PDB entry 7XPU | X-ray diffraction, 2.20 A resolution | chains A and B

Chain A (and B):
Molecule: Transglycosylse
Source organism: Marinactinospora thermotolerans
Notes: chain B of this document is another copy of the same molecule, construct and numbering; everything in this record applies to it too
Reference sequence: G8HX37 (G8HX37_9ACTN); numbering as in UniProt (aligned over 1-376)
Chain sequence (395 residues; numbered -18 to 376; the number before each row is that of its first residue; numbers below 1 keep their minus sign (Gly-18 is residue -18)):
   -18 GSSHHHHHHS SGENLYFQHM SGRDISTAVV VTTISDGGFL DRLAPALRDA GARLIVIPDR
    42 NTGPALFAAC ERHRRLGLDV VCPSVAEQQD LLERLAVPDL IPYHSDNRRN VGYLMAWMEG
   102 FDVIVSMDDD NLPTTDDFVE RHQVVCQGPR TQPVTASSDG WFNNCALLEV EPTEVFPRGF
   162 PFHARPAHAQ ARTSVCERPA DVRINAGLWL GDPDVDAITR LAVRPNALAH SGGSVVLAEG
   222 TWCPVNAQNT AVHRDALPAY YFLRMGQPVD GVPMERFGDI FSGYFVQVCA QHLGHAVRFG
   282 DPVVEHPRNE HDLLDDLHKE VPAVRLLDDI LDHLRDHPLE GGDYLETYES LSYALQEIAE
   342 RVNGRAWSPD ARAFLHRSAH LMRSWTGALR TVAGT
Disordered / not traced: -18 to 3, 375-376
Sequence notes: expression tag (-18 to 0); engineered mutation Ala228 (Ser in G8HX37)
Ion coordination: Mn2+: Asp111, His287 (together with guanosine-5'-diphosphate-beta-L-fucopyranose)
Ligand contacts: guanosine-5'-diphosphate-beta-L-fucopyranose (GFB): Thr13, Thr14, Ile15, Ile38, Asp40, Asn42, His85, Ser86, Asp87, Arg89, Arg90, Asp109, Asp110, Asp111, Arg159, Asp195, Asn227, Ala228, Gln229, Phe243, Arg257, Asp260, His287, Arg289, Asn290, His292
From the paper describing this entry:
  - Mn2+ coordination through a water molecule: Asp109, Gln229
  - binding site for guanosine-5'-diphosphate-beta-L-fucopyranose: Asp87, Asp109, Arg159, Gln229, Arg257, Asp260
  - mutagenesis - S228A: decreased catalytic activity
  - mutagenesis - D87N, D87S, D109N, R159K, D195N, Q229A, R257K, D260N: abolished catalytic activity
  - mutagenesis - D87N, D87S, D109N, Q229A, R257K: unchanged stability
  - catalytic residues: Asp87, Arg159, Asp195, Asp260 (proposed by the authors, not directly observed)
  - contacts within the chain: Arg159-Asp195, Arg159-Asp260
  - specificity-determining residues: Thr13, Ser86
  - mutagenesis - L295D/L298D/V302D: abolished binding to Transglycosylse (chain A)
  - mutagenesis - L295D/L298D/V302D: decreased catalytic activity on GDP-L-Fucp

Chain A / chain B interface:
Contacting residue pairs - 25 pairs, chain A then chain B:
  Thr154(A) - Pro153(B)
  Thr154(A) - Thr154(B)
  Phe163(A) - Leu202(B)  hydrophobic
  Arg166(A) - Arg205(B)
  Pro167(A) - Arg205(B)
  Ile199(A) - Ile199(B)
  Ile199(A) - Leu202(B)  hydrophobic
  Ile199(A) - Leu298(B)  hydrophobic
  Leu202(A) - Phe163(B)
  Leu202(A) - Ile199(B)  hydrophobic
  Ala203(A) - Ala203(B)  hydrophobic
  Val204(A) - Thr154(B)
  Val204(A) - Val204(B)  hydrophobic
  Arg205(A) - Pro167(B)
  Val253(A) - Val253(B)  hydrophobic
  Leu295(A) - Val305(B)
  Asp296(A) - Arg346(B)  salt bridge
  Leu298(A) - Ile199(B)  hydrophobic
  Leu298(A) - Val302(B)  hydrophobic
  His299(A) - Arg306(B)  hydrogen bond
  Val302(A) - Leu298(B)  hydrophobic
  Val305(A) - Leu295(B)  hydrophobic
  Arg306(A) - His299(B)  hydrogen bond
  Arg346(A) - Asp296(B)  salt bridge
  Arg346(A) - Lys300(B)
Also at the interface, not in a pair above, chain A (23 interface residues in all): Pro153, Phe157, Thr200, Asp293, Lys300
Also at the interface, not in a pair above, chain B (20 interface residues in all): Thr200

In short:
23 residues of chain A and 20 residues of chain B are in contact; the contacts include 2 hydrogen bonds and 2
salt bridges. Polar pairs include Asp296(A)-Arg346(B) and His299(A)-Arg306(B). The paper reports catalytic
residues Asp87(A), Arg159(A) and Asp195(A) among others; D87N, D87S and D109N of chain A, among others,
abolish catalytic activity; 10 substitutions were tested in all.
Chain A and chain B are both Transglycosylse (Marinactinospora thermotolerans); the structure, crystal
structure of MtdL-S228A-His soaked GDP-Fucp and Mn, was determined by X-ray diffraction (same publication as
7XPR, 7XPS, 7XPT, 7XPV and 8HL8).
